Entry 9BI5 (electron microscopy, 3.50 A resolution); this record covers chains D and C of the 4 polymer chains in the assembly.

Chain D (and C):
Protein: DNA repair protein RAD50
From: Saccharomyces cerevisiae
Notes: EC 3.6.-.-; chain C of this document is another copy of the same molecule, construct and numbering; everything in this record applies to it too
UniProt: P12753 (RAD50_YEAST); residue numbers follow UniProt; this construct covers 1-1312
Sequence (1312 residues; row label = number of the first residue in the row):
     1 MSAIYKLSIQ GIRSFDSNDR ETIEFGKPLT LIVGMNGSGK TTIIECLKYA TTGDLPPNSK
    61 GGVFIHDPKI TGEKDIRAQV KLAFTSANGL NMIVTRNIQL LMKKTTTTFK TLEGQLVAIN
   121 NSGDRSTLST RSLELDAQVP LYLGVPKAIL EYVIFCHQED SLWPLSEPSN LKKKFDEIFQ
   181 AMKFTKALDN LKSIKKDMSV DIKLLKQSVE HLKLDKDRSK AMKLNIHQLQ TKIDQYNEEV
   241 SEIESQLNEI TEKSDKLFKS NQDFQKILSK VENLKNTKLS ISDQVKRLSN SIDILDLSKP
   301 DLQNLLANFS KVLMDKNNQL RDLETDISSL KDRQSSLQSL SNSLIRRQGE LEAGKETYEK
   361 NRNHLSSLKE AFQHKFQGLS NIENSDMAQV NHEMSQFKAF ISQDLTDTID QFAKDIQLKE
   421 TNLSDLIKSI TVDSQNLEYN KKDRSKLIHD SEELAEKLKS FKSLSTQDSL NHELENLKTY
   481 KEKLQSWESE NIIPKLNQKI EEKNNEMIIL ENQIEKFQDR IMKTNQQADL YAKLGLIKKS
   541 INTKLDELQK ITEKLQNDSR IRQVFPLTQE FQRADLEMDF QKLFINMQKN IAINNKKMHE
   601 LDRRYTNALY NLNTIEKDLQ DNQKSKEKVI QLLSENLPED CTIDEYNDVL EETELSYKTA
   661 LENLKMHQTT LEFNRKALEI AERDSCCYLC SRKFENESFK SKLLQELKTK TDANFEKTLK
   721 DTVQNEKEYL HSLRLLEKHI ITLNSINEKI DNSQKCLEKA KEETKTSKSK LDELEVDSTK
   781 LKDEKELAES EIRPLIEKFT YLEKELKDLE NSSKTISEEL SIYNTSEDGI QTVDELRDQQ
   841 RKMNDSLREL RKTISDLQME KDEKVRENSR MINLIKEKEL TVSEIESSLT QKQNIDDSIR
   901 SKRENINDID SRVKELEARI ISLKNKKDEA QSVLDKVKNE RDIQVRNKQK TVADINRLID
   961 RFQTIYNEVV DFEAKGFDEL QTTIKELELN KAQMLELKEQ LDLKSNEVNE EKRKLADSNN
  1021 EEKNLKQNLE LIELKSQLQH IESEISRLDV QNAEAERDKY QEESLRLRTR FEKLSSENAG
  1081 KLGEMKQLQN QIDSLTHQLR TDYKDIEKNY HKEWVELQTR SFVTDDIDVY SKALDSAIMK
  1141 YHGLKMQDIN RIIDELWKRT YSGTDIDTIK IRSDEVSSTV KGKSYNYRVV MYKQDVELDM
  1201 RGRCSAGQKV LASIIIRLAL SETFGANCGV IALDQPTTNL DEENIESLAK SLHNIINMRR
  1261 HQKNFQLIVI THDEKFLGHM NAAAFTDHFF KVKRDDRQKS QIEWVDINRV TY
Unresolved in the structure: 1-2, 212-1111, 1207, 1312 (chain C: 37, 182-1143, 1174-1185, 1205-1206, 1312)
Sequence notes: engineered mutation Q1235 (Glu in P12753)
Residues lining bound ligands:
  - ATP (adenosine-5'-triphosphate), molecule 1: R13, S14, M35, N36, G37, S38, G39, K40, T41, T42, V63, F64, I65, D67, Q1235, H1272
  - ATP, molecule 2: D1165, I1166, M1191, K1193, L1198, R1203, C1204, S1205, A1206, Q1208, N1239
Swiss-Prot annotation at these positions:
  - binding site (ATP): R13, N36, G37, G39, K40, T41, T42, I65, D67, Q158
  - binding site (Mg(2+)): T41, Q158
  - binding site (Zn(2+)): C687, C690
  - modified residue: S469 (Phosphoserine), T568 (Phosphothreonine)
  - mutagenesis: K60 (K60E: Does not affect dimerization but shows decreased DNA-binding), S685 to Y688 (In rad50-48; destabilization of the hook interface without affecting the ability to promote homologous recombination), R1201 (R1201E: Abolished ability to mediate DNA repair), S1205 (S1205R: Abolished ability to mediate DNA repair. Abolished ability to promote maintenance of telomeres)

Interface between chain D and chain C:
Contacting residue pairs (65; chain D residue first):
  R13(D) with G1202(C), hydrogen bond (side chain-backbone); R1203(C)
  G34(D) with D1241(C)
  M35(D) with S1162(C); D1241(C); E1243(C)
  N36(D) with Y1161(C); G1207(C); Q1208(C); N1239(C), hydrogen bond (side chain-backbone); L1240(C); N1244(C), hydrogen bond
  N58(D) with S166(C); R1201(C), hydrogen bond; G1202(C)
  K60(D) with R1201(C)
  D67(D) with L1198(C)
  I70(D) with K1193(C); Q1194(C)
  D1167(D) with Q1298(C)
  K1193(D) with K69(C), hydrogen bond (backbone-side chain); I70(C); Q1298(C)
  Q1194(D) with K69(C), hydrogen bond (side chain-backbone); I70(C)
  V1196(D) with K69(C), hydrogen bond (backbone-side chain)
  E1197(D) with K69(C)
  L1198(D) with D67(C); K69(C)
  R1201(D) with N58(C), hydrogen bond
  G1202(D) with N58(C), hydrogen bond (backbone-side chain); V63(C)
  R1203(D) with R13(C), hydrogen bond (side chain-backbone); V63(C), hydrogen bond (side chain-backbone); F64(C), hydrogen bond (side chain-backbone); I65(C)
  A1206(D) with E159(C)
  K1209(D) with E159(C)
  Q1235(D) with N1239(C), hydrogen bond
  T1238(D) with T1238(C); N1239(C), hydrogen bond
  N1239(D) with N36(C), hydrogen bond (backbone-side chain); E159(C); Q1235(C); T1238(C)
  L1240(D) with N36(C); H1272(C), hydrogen bond (backbone-side chain)
  D1241(D) with M35(C); N36(C), hydrogen bond; H1272(C)
  E1242(D) with M35(C)
  E1243(D) with M35(C)
  H1272(D) with N1239(C), hydrogen bond (side chain-backbone); L1240(C); D1241(C)
  E1274(D) with K1275(C)
  K1275(D) with D1273(C), salt bridge; K1275(C)
  R1294(D) with G1163(C); T1164(C); D1165(C), salt bridge
  Q1298(D) with T1164(C); D1165(C), hydrogen bond (side chain-backbone); K1193(C); Q1194(C)
Also at the interface, not in a pair above, chain D (39 interface residues in all): G37, K69, E159, D1199, C1204, S1205, T1237, D1273
Also at the interface, not in a pair above, chain C (41 interface residues in all): Q158, I1166, V1196, K1209, E1274

In short:
39 residues of chain D face 41 of chain C across their interface, with 19 hydrogen bonds and 2 salt bridges.
Polar pairs include K1275(D)-D1273(C), R1294(D)-D1165(C) and R13(D)-G1202(C). Chain D binds ATP.
Chain D and chain C are both DNA repair protein RAD50 (Saccharomyces cerevisiae); the structure, Apo form
Mre11-Rad50 complex, was determined by electron microscopy.
